PDB entry 9HHY | X-ray diffraction, 2.33 A resolution | chains A and C of the 4 polymer chains in the assembly

Chain A (and C):
Molecule: 2-methylisocitrate lyase
From: Coxiella burnetii
Notes: EC 4.1.3.30; chain C of this document is another copy of the same molecule, construct and numbering; everything in this record applies to it too
UniProt: Q83DG5 (Q83DG5_COXBU); residues 1-290 here = UniProt positions 1-290
Chain sequence (312 residues; row label = number of the first residue in the row; numbers below 1 keep their minus sign (Met-21 is residue -21)):
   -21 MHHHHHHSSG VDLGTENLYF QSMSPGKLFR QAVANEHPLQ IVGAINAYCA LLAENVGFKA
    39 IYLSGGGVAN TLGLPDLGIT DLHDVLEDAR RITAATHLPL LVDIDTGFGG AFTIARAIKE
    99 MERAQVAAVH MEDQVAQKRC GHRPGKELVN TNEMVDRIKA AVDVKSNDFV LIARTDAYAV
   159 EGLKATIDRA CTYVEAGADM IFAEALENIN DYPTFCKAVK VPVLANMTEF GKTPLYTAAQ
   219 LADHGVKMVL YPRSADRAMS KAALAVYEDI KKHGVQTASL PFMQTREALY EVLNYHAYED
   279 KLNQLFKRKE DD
Disordered / not traced: -21 to -4, 288-290 (chain C: -21 to -2, 287-290)
Sequence notes: initiating methionine (-21); expression tag (-20 to 0)
Metal / ion sites: Mg2+: Asp81 (together with isocitric acid)
Residues lining bound ligands: isocitric acid (ICT): Tyr40, Ser42, Gly43, Gly44, Asp54, Asp81, His108, Cys118, Gly119, His120, Arg152, Glu182, Asn204, Thr206, Pro230, Arg231, Arg235
Reported in the primary citation:
  - catalytic residues: Arg152 (proposed by the authors, not directly observed)
  - catalytic residues: Glu110
  - mutagenesis - D54N, D81N, E110Q, K116Q, C118S, R152Q, E182Q: abolished catalytic activity
  - mutagenesis - Y40F (0.6 s-1), H120Q (5.7 s-1): decreased catalytic activity on 2-MIC

Chain A / chain C interface:
Pairs across the interface - 17 pairs, chain A then chain C:
  Ile57(A) - Phe90(C)  hydrophobic
  Ile57(A) - Thr91(C)
  Ile57(A) - Arg94(C)
  Asp59(A) - Asp59(C)
  Asp59(A) - Leu60(C)
  Asp59(A) - His61(C)  salt bridge
  Leu60(A) - Asp59(C)
  His61(A) - Asp59(C)  salt bridge
  His61(A) - His61(C)
  His61(A) - Asp62(C)  salt bridge
  Asp62(A) - His61(C)  salt bridge
  Asp62(A) - Arg94(C)  salt bridge
  Phe90(A) - Ile57(C)  hydrophobic
  Thr91(A) - Ile57(C)
  Arg94(A) - Leu52(C)
  Arg94(A) - Ile57(C)
  Arg94(A) - Asp62(C)  salt bridge
Also at the interface, not in a pair above, chain A (15 interface residues in all): Leu50, Leu52, Leu55, Gly56, Thr58, Gly88, Gln115
Also at the interface, not in a pair above, chain C (15 interface residues in all): Leu50, Leu55, Gly56, Thr58, Gly88, Gln115

In short:
The chain A/chain C interface involves 15 residues from each chain, with 6 salt bridges. Polar pairs include
Asp59(A)-His61(C), His61(A)-Asp62(C) and Asp62(A)-Arg94(C). Chain A binds isocitric acid. From the paper:
catalytic residues Arg152(A) and Glu110(A); D54N, D81N and E110Q of chain A, among others, abolish catalytic
activity; 9 substitutions were tested in all.
Both chains are 2-methylisocitrate lyase (Coxiella burnetii). Entry 9HHY (Crystal Structure of the Coxiella
burnetii 2-methylisocitrate lyase Bound to Inhibitor Isocitric Acid) was determined by X-ray diffraction
together with 9HGK, 9HGO, 9HGQ, 9HHS and 9HRA from the same study.
